Entry 9IVR (electron microscopy, 2.80 A resolution); this record covers chains G and K of the 24 polymer chains in the assembly.

== Chain G ==
Protein: Ras GTPase-activating protein-binding protein 1
Source organism: Homo sapiens
Notes: EC 3.6.4.12, 3.6.4.13
Reference sequence: Q13283 (G3BP1_HUMAN); residue numbers follow UniProt; this construct covers 1-138
Sequence (141 residues; each row starts with the number of its first residue; numbers below 1 keep their minus sign (Gly-2 is residue -2)):
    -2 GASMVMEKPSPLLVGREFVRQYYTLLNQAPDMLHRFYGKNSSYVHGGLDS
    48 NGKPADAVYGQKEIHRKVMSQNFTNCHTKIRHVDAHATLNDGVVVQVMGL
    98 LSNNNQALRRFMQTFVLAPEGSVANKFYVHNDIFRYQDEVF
Unresolved in the structure: -2 to 0
Sequence notes: expression tag (-2 to 0)
Swiss-Prot annotation at these positions:
  - cross-link (Glycyl lysine isopeptide (Lys-Gly)): Lys36 (interchain with G-Cter in ubiquitin), Lys50 (interchain with G-Cter in ubiquitin), Lys59 (interchain with G-Cter in ubiquitin), Lys64 (interchain with G-Cter in ubiquitin), Lys76 (interchain with G-Cter in ubiquitin), Lys123 (interchain with G-Cter in ubiquitin)

== Chain K ==
Protein: Polyprotein P1234
Source organism: Chikungunya virus
Reference sequence: A0A0U5KFN5 (A0A0U5KFN5_CHIKV); residues 468-511 here correspond to UniProt positions 1801-1844 (UniProt number = residue number + 1333)
Sequence (54 residues; row label = number of the first residue in the row):
   464 GPLGSETFPITFGDFNDGEIESLSSELLTFGDFLPGEVDDLTDSDWSTHH
   514 HHHH
Unresolved in the structure: 464-471, 510-517
Sequence notes: expression tag (464-467, 512-517)

== Interface between chain G and chain K ==
Pairs across the interface (32; chain G residue first):
  Met3(G) - Ser487(K)
  Pro6(G) - Leu491(K)  hydrophobic
  Val11(G) - Leu491(K)  hydrophobic
  Val11(G) - Phe493(K)
  Glu14(G) - Phe493(K)
  Phe15(G) - Phe493(K)  hydrophobic
  Arg17(G) - Asp502(K)  salt bridge
  Gln18(G) - Phe493(K)
  Gln18(G) - Val501(K)
  Thr21(G) - Thr505(K)
  Leu22(G) - Leu504(K)  hydrophobic
  Gln25(G) - Asp508(K)
  Met29(G) - Phe496(K)
  Arg32(G) - Gly494(K)
  Arg32(G) - Asp495(K)
  Arg32(G) - Phe496(K)
  Arg32(G) - Glu500(K)  salt bridge
  Phe33(G) - Phe493(K)  hydrophobic
  Phe33(G) - Phe496(K)  hydrophobic
  Val120(G) - Glu489(K)
  Ala121(G) - Glu489(K)
  Ala121(G) - Leu490(K)
  Asn122(G) - Glu489(K)  hydrogen bond (side chain-backbone)
  Asn122(G) - Leu490(K)
  Asn122(G) - Leu491(K)
  Asn122(G) - Thr492(K)  hydrogen bond (backbone-backbone)
  Lys123(G) - Thr492(K)  hydrogen bond
  Lys123(G) - Gly494(K)  hydrogen bond (side chain-backbone)
  Lys123(G) - Phe496(K)
  Phe124(G) - Thr492(K)  hydrogen bond (backbone-backbone)
  Phe124(G) - Phe493(K)
  Phe124(G) - Gly494(K)  hydrogen bond (backbone-backbone)
Interface residues without a listed pair, chain G (19 interface residues in all): Ala26
Interface residues without a listed pair, chain K (16 interface residues in all): Glu484
From the paper, about this interface:
  - pairs named by the authors: Glu500(K)-Arg32(G)

== Overview ==
19 residues of chain G and 16 residues of chain K are in contact, with 6 hydrogen bonds and 2 salt bridges.
Polar pairs include Arg17(G)-Asp502(K), Arg32(G)-Glu500(K) and Asn122(G)-Glu489(K). The paper describes a
contact between Glu500(K) and Arg32(G).
Here chain G is Ras GTPase-activating protein-binding protein 1 (Homo sapiens) and chain K is Polyprotein
P1234 (Chikungunya virus). Entry 9IVR (Cryo-EM structure of the CHIKV nsP3 peptide in complex with the NTF2L
domain of G3BP1 (Conformation ...) was determined by electron microscopy (same publication as 9IVQ, 9IVS and
9J5S).
